5X7X - chains E and I of the 10 polymer chains in the assembly; structure by X-ray diffraction, 2.18 A resolution.

Chain E:
Protein: Histone H3.3
Source organism: Homo sapiens
UniProt: P84243 (H33_HUMAN); residues 0-135 here correspond to UniProt positions 1-136 (UniProt number = residue number + 1)
Sequence (139 residues; each row starts with the number of its first residue; numbers below 1 keep their minus sign (Gly-3 is residue -3)):
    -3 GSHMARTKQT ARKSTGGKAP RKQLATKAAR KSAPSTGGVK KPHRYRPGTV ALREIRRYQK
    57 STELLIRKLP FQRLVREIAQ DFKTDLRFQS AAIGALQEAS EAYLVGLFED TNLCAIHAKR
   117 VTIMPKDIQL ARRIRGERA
Not modelled in the structure: -3 to 35, 135
Sequence notes: expression tag (-3 to -1)
Bound ions: Mn2+: Asp77 (shared with 1 residue of chain D)
Swiss-Prot annotation at these positions:
  - site: Ser31 (Interaction with ZMYND11)
  - modified residue: Arg2 (Asymmetric dimethylarginine), Thr3 (Phosphothreonine), Lys4 (Allysine), Gln5 (5-glutamyl dopamine), Thr6 (Phosphothreonine), Arg8 (Citrulline), Lys9 (N6,N6,N6-trimethyllysine), Ser10 (ADP-ribosylserine), Thr11 (Phosphothreonine), Lys14 (N6-(2-hydroxyisobutyryl)lysine), Arg17 (Asymmetric dimethylarginine), Lys18 (N6-(2-hydroxyisobutyryl)lysine), Lys23 (N6-(2-hydroxyisobutyryl)lysine), Arg26 (Citrulline), Lys27 (N6,N6,N6-trimethyllysine), Ser28 (ADP-ribosylserine), Ser31 (Phosphoserine), Lys36 (N6,N6,N6-trimethyllysine), Lys37 (N6-methyllysine), Tyr41 (Phosphotyrosine) and 9 more in UniProt
  - lipidation: Lys18 (N6-decanoyllysine)

Chain I:
Molecule: 146-nt DNA strand
Source organism: Homo sapiens
Sequence (146 nucleotides; each row starts with the number of its first residue):
     1 ATCAATATCC ACCTGCAGAT TCTACCAAAA GTGTATTTGG AAACTGCTCC ATCAAAAGGC
    61 ATGTTCAGCT GAATTCAGCT GAACATGCCT TTTGATGGAG CAGTTTCCAA ATACACTTTT
   121 GGTAGAATCT GCAGGTGGAT ATTGAT
Bound ions: Mn2+ site 1: DA27, DT118; Mn2+ site 2 near DG68 (its only coordinating residue here); Mn2+ site 3 near DG121 (its only coordinating residue here); Mn2+ site 4 near DG131 (its only coordinating residue here); Mn2+ site 5 near DG134 (its only coordinating residue here)

How chain E and chain I interact:
Pairs across the interface (29; chain E residue first):
  His39(E) - DA5(I)  phosphate contact
  His39(E) - DT6(I)  phosphate contact
  Arg40(E) - DA82(I)  hydrogen bond to the base
  Arg40(E) - DA83(I)  hydrogen bond to the sugar
  Tyr41(E) - DT6(I)  sugar contact
  Tyr41(E) - DA7(I)  sugar contact
  Tyr41(E) - DA82(I)  sugar contact
  Tyr41(E) - DA83(I)  hydrogen bond to the phosphate
  Arg42(E) - DA82(I)  sugar contact
  Pro43(E) - DG81(I)  phosphate contact
  Pro43(E) - DA82(I)  sugar contact
  Gly44(E) - DG81(I)  hydrogen bond to the phosphate
  Gly44(E) - DA82(I)  hydrogen bond to the phosphate
  Thr45(E) - DA82(I)  phosphate contact
  Val46(E) - DA82(I)  hydrogen bond to the phosphate
  Val46(E) - DA83(I)  phosphate contact
  Ala47(E) - DA82(I)  hydrogen bond to the phosphate
  Arg49(E) - DA7(I)  hydrogen bond to the phosphate
  Arg49(E) - DT8(I)  phosphate contact
  Lys56(E) - DC9(I)  salt bridge to the phosphate
  Arg63(E) - DT90(I)  phosphate contact
  Arg63(E) - DT91(I)  phosphate contact
  Lys64(E) - DT91(I)  hydrogen bond to the phosphate
  Leu65(E) - DT90(I)  phosphate contact
  Leu65(E) - DT91(I)  hydrogen bond to the phosphate
  Pro66(E) - DT90(I)  phosphate contact
  Arg69(E) - DT90(I)  salt bridge to the phosphate
  Arg83(E) - DA99(I)  hydrogen bond to the base
  Arg83(E) - DG100(I)  sugar contact
Other interface residues (no listed pair), chain E (19 interface residues in all): Lys36, Asp81

Summary:
19 residues of chain E and 12 residues of chain I are in contact, with 11 hydrogen bonds and 2 salt bridges.
Polar pairs include Arg40(E)-DA82(I), Arg83(E)-DA99(I) and Arg40(E)-DA83(I). The Mn2+ site 1 is built by
DA27(I) and DT118(I).
Here chain E is Histone H3.3 and chain I is a 146-nt DNA strand, both from Homo sapiens. Entry 5X7X (The
crystal structure of the nucleosome containing H3.3 at 2.18 angstrom resolution) was determined by X-ray
diffraction, deposited together with 5GXQ.
